1FNZ - chain A; structure by X-ray diffraction, 2.05 A resolution.

== Chain A ==
Name: Bark agglutinin I, polypeptide A
From: Robinia pseudoacacia
Reference sequence: Q41159 (LCB1_ROBPS); residues 1-237 here correspond to UniProt positions 32-268 (UniProt number = residue number + 31)
Amino-acid sequence (237 residues; row label = number of the first residue in the row):
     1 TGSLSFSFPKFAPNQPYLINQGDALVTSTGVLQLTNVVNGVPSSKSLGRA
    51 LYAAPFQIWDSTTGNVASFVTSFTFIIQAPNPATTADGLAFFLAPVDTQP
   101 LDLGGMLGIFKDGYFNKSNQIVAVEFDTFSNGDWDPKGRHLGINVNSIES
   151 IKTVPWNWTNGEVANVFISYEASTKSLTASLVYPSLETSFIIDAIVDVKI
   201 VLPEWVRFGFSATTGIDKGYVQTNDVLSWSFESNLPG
Not modelled in the structure: 112-114
Swiss-Prot annotation at these positions:
  - binding site (Mn(2+)): Glu125, Asp127, Asp135, His140
  - binding site (Ca(2+)): Asp127, Phe129, Asn131, Asp135
  - glycosylation (N-linked (GlcNAc...) asparagine): Asn116, Asn157
Bound ions: Ca2+: Asp127, Phe129, Asn131, Asp135
Residues lining bound ligands: 2-acetamido-2-deoxy-alpha-D-galactopyranose (A2G): Ala86, Asp87, Leu103, Gly104, Gly105, Phe129, Asn131, Trp134, Gly215, Ile216, Asp217, Tyr220

== In short ==
Chain A binds 2-acetamido-2-deoxy-alpha-D-galactopyranose. Asp127, Phe129, Asn131 and Asp135 form the Ca2+
site. UniProt lists 4 Mn2+-binding residues and 4 Ca2+-binding residues.
Chain A is Bark agglutinin I, polypeptide A (Robinia pseudoacacia); the structure, A bark lectin from robinia
pseudoacacia in complex with N-acetylgalactosamine, was determined by X-ray diffraction (same publication as
1FNY).
